Entry 8HDO (electron microscopy, 2.87 A resolution); this record covers chains A and N of the 5 polymer chains in the assembly.

== Chain A ==
Protein: Chimeric miniGs
Source organism: Homo sapiens
Reference sequence: P63092 (GNAS2_HUMAN); the construct lacks a stretch of the UniProt sequence, so the offset changes along the chain: 1-66 = UniProt 1-66; 67-115 = UniProt 205-253; 116-246 = UniProt 264-394
Sequence (246 residues; row label = number of the first residue in the row):
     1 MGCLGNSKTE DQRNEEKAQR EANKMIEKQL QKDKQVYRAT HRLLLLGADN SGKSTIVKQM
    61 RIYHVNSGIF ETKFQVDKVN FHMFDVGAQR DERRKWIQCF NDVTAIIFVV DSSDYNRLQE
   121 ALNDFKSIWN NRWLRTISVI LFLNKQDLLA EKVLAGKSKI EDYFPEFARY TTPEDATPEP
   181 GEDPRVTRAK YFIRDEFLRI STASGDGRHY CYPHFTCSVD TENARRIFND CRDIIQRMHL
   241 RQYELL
Disordered / not traced: 1-8, 179-183
Differences from the reference sequence: conflict Met25 (Lys in P63092), Asp49 (Gly in P63092), Asn50 (Glu in P63092), Tyr63 (Leu in P63092), Ala88 (Gly226 in P63092), Asp111 (Ala249 in P63092), Asp114 (Ser252 in P63092), Asp124 (Leu272 in P63092), Ser218 (Ala366 in P63092), Ala224 (Ile372 in P63092), Ile227 (Val375 in P63092)

== Chain N ==
Protein: Nanobody 35
Source organism: Camelus bactrianus
Notes: antibody fragment or engineered binder
Sequence (128 residues; numbered 1 to 128; the number before each row is that of its first residue):
     1 QVQLQESGGG LVQPGGSLRL SCAASGFTFS NYKMNWVRQA PGKGLEWVSD ISQSGASISY
    61 TGSVKGRFTI SRDNAKNTLY LQMNSLKPED TAVYYCARCP APFTRDCFDV TSTTYAYRGQ
   121 GTQVTVSS

== How chain A and chain N interact ==
Residue-residue contacts - 29 pairs, chain A then chain N:
  Arg90(A) with Thr114(N), hydrogen bond
  Asp91(A) with Asp109(N); Ser112(N); Thr113(N)
  Glu92(A) with Asp109(N); Thr114(N)
  Arg93(A) with Asp109(N), hydrogen bond (backbone-side chain)
  Arg94(A) with Pro100(N); Phe108(N); Asp109(N), salt bridge; Tyr115(N); Tyr117(N)
  Gln119(A) with Trp47(N); Thr61(N), hydrogen bond
  Glu120(A) with Leu45(N)
  Asn123(A) with Trp47(N)
  Ser127(A) with Asp106(N); Cys107(N); Phe108(N)
  Ile128(A) with Phe108(N), hydrophobic
  Asn130(A) with Arg105(N); Asp106(N)
  Asn131(A) with Asp106(N), hydrogen bond; Phe108(N)
  Arg132(A) with Thr104(N); Asp106(N)
  Tyr163(A) with Gly62(N); Ser63(N)
  Pro165(A) with Gly62(N)
Interface residues without a listed pair, chain A (18 interface residues in all): Ile97, Lys126, Ala203
Interface residues without a listed pair, chain N (19 interface residues in all): Ser59, Ala101

== In short ==
Chain A and chain N form an interface of 18 and 19 residues respectively; the contacts include 4 hydrogen
bonds and 1 salt bridge. Among the polar pairs are Arg94(A)-Asp109(N), Arg90(A)-Thr114(N) and
Arg93(A)-Asp109(N).
Chain A is Chimeric miniGs (Homo sapiens) and chain N is Nanobody 35 (Camelus bactrianus); the structure,
Structure of A2BR bound to synthetic agonists BAY 60-6583, was determined by electron microscopy together with
8HDP from the same study.
